7OGR - chains A and C of the 6 polymer chains in the assembly; structure by electron microscopy, 3.00 A resolution.

# Chain A
Protein: PHIKZ055
Organism: Pseudomonas phage phiKZ
UniProt: Q8SDA7 (Q8SDA7_BPDPK); numbering as in UniProt (aligned over 1-415)
Chain sequence (508 residues; row label = number of the first residue in the row; numbers below 1 keep their minus sign (Met-19 is residue -19)):
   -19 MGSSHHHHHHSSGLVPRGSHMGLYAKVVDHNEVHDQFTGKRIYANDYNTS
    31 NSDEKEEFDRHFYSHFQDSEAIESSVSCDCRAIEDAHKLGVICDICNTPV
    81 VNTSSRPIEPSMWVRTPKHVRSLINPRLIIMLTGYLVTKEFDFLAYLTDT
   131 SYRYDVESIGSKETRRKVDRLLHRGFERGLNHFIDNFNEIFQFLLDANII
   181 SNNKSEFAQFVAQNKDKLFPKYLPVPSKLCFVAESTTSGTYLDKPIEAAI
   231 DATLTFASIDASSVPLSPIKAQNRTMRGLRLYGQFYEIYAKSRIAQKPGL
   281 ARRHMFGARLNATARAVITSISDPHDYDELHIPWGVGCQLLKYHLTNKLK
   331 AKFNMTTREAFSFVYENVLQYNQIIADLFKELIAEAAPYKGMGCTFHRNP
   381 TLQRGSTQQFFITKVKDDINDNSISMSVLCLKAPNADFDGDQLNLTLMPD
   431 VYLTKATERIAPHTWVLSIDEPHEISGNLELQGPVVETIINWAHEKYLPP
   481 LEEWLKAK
Disordered / not traced: -19 to 292, 381-383, 486-488
Sequence notes: initiating methionine (-19); expression tag (-18 to 0)
From the paper describing this entry:
  - catalytic residues: Asp417 to Asp421 (by similarity / conservation)

# Chain C
Protein: DNA-directed RNA polymerase
Organism: Pseudomonas phage phiKZ
Notes: EC 2.7.7.6
Chain sequence (700 residues; row label = number of the first residue in the row):
     1 MSQLGRREIDLTLLGHTGLDPWYGTTSSARGAMFVTHIGQAPEVNGNESR
    51 YFLTGAELEYAKYTHDVRFPEDCRVLHVLRKYPTGIGKDSIRSNPVTTII
   101 YENYFDKYKTIGVLHVPEYMSHHQDFGYELVKNREVWETIAPNEMFSKDT
   151 VIAQSGAVKKDGTLGMGVNANVVFLSAAGTIEDGFVANKNFLKRMMPTSY
   201 STAVANAGRKAFFLNMYGDDKIYKPFPDIGDVIRPDGVIFAIRDHDDDLA
   251 PAEMTPRALRTLDRTFDRAVIGTPGAKVIDIDIWRDERVNPSPTPTGMDA
   301 QLVKYHTHLSSYYRELLKIYRGLLARRKDDLHITEEFERLIVTAQMFLPQ
   351 PDNVRKLSRFYRLDPLDEWRVEVTYKAQKMPAGAFKMTDFHGGKGVICKV
   401 MEDEDMPIDENGNRADLIIFGGSTMRRSNYGRIYEHGFGAAARDLAQRLR
   451 VEAGLDRHAKPTQQQLNSVMGNTQWVDYAFKELLGFYEIIAPTMHSKMME
   501 HPNPAEHVKTVLMDGFPYIYAPVDDPVDLMAAVNKLINSDKYRPHYGKVS
   551 YRDQAGKWVTTKDNVLMGPLYMMLLEKIGEDWSAAASVKTQPFGLPSKLN
   601 NADRASTPGRETAIRSFGESETRSYNCTVGPGPTAEILDQTNNPLAHAAV
   651 IESWLTAEKPSSVPVAVDREKIPFGGSRPVAMFDHLLECSGIALEYAPDH
Disordered / not traced: 1, 579-632, 668-700

# Chain A / chain C interface
Residue-residue contacts (61; chain A residue first):
  Val297(A) with Ala384(C), hydrophobic
  Thr299(A) with Cys398(C)
  Ser302(A) with Ala178(C); Gly179(C); Lys399(C)
  Asp303(A) with Lys399(C), salt bridge; Gln554(C)
  Tyr323(A) with Ile651(C), hydrophobic; Leu655(C)
  His324(A) with Trp654(C); Pro660(C)
  Asn327(A) with Trp654(C), hydrogen bond (side chain-backbone); Leu655(C), hydrogen bond (side chain-backbone); Ala657(C); Pro660(C)
  Lys328(A) with Pro660(C)
  Arg338(A) with Arg257(C); Asp263(C)
  Tyr345(A) with Arg264(C)
  Glu346(A) with Asp236(C)
  Leu349(A) with Ile271(C), hydrophobic; Gly272(C)
  Gln350(A) with Pro235(C)
  Leu362(A) with Pro660(C), hydrophobic; Ser661(C), hydrogen bond (backbone-side chain)
  Glu365(A) with Lys659(C); Ser661(C)
  Asp398(A) with Ala382(C)
  Asn400(A) with Met380(C); Ala382(C)
  Asp401(A) with Ala382(C); Gly383(C)
  Val408(A) with Ile181(C), hydrophobic
  Ala416(A) with Glu182(C)
  Phe418(A) with Ile181(C); Glu182(C); Val396(C); Cys398(C), hydrophobic
  Pro429(A) with Gln640(C); Val650(C), hydrophobic; Trp654(C), hydrogen bond (backbone-side chain); Val663(C)
  Asp430(A) with Val663(C); Pro664(C); Val665(C); Ala666(C), hydrogen bond (side chain-backbone)
  Val431(A) with Ser662(C); Val663(C), hydrogen bond (backbone-backbone); Pro664(C)
  Tyr432(A) with Pro633(C); Pro664(C)
  Leu433(A) with Gln640(C)
  Gln462(A) with Ile181(C); Glu182(C)
  Pro464(A) with Ser176(C); Ala177(C); Thr180(C); Phe420(C), hydrophobic
  Asn471(A) with Lys562(C), hydrogen bond; Asp563(C), hydrogen bond
  Glu475(A) with Lys562(C), salt bridge
Other interface residues (no listed pair), chain A (44 interface residues in all): Ser300, Pro304, Phe341, Ser342, Ala366, Ser403, Leu411, Asp419, Leu427, Met428, Thr437, Gly463, Glu467, Thr468
Other interface residues (no listed pair), chain C (48 interface residues in all): Leu262, Pro274, Lys394, Ile397, Glu636, Ile637, Thr656, Glu658

# In short
44 residues of chain A and 48 residues of chain C are in contact, with 8 hydrogen bonds and 2 salt bridges.
Among the polar pairs are Asp303(A)-Lys399(C), Glu475(A)-Lys562(C) and Asn327(A)-Trp654(C). From the paper:
the catalytic residue Asp417(A).
Here chain A is PHIKZ055 and chain C is DNA-directed RNA polymerase, both from Pseudomonas phage phiKZ. Entry
7OGR (Structure of the apo-state of the bacteriophage PhiKZ non-virion RNA polymerase) was determined by
electron microscopy (same publication as 7OGP).
